PDB entry 3UJP | X-ray diffraction, 2.70 A resolution | chains A and B of the 3 polymer chains in the assembly

# Chain A (and B)
Name: Mn transporter subunit
Source organism: Synechocystis sp. PCC 6803
Notes: chain B of this document is another copy of the same molecule, construct and numbering; everything in this record applies to it too
UniProtKB: Q79EF9 (Q79EF9_SYNY3); residues 24-330 here = UniProt positions 24-330
Amino-acid sequence (307 residues; row label = number of the first residue in the row):
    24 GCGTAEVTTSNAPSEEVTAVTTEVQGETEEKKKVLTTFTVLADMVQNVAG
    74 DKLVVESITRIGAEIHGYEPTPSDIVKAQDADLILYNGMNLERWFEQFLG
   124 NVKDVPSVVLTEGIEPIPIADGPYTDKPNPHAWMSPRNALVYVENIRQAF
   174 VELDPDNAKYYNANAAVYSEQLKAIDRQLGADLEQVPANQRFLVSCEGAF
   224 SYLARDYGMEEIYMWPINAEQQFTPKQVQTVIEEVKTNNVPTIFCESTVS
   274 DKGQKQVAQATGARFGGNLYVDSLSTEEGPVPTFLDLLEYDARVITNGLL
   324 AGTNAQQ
Not modelled in the structure: 24-50, 325-330 (chain B: 24-52, 143-147, 325-330)
Disulfides: Cys219-Cys268
Bound ions: Zn2+ site 1 near Asp74 (its only coordinating residue here); Mn2+: His89, His154, Glu220, Asp295; Zn2+ site 2 near Glu92 (its only coordinating residue here); Zn2+ site 3 near Asp105 (its only coordinating residue here); Zn2+ site 4 near Glu119 (its only coordinating residue here); Zn2+ site 5 near Glu207 (its only coordinating residue here)

# How chain A and chain B interact
Residue-residue contacts (28):
  Gly73(A) with Glu138(B)
  Asp74(A) with Glu138(B), hydrogen bond (backbone-side chain)
  Lys182(A) with Pro141(B); Asp149(B)
  Tyr183(A) with Pro141(B)
  Asn185(A) with Asp149(B)
  Ala186(A) with Pro139(B); Pro141(B), hydrophobic; Pro151(B)
  Asn187(A) with Glu138(B); Pro139(B)
  Val190(A) with Met112(B), hydrophobic; Pro139(B), hydrophobic; Pro151(B), hydrophobic
  Glu193(A) with Gly111(B); Met112(B), hydrogen bond (side chain-backbone); Asn113(B), hydrogen bond (side chain-backbone)
  Gln194(A) with Thr134(B); Glu135(B)
  Ala197(A) with Tyr109(B)
  Arg200(A) with Leu122(B); Val128(B), hydrogen bond (side chain-backbone); Ser130(B)
  Ala204(A) with Asp127(B)
  Glu207(A) with Asp127(B)
  Leu308(A) with Glu135(B)
  Glu312(A) with Glu175(B)
  Arg316(A) with Glu175(B), salt bridge
Also at the interface, not in a pair above, chain A (21 interface residues in all): Lys75, Ala189, Gln201, Asp309
Also at the interface, not in a pair above, chain B (21 interface residues in all): Val125, Val132, Gly136, Ile137, Gln171

# Summary
Chain A and chain B each contribute 21 residues to their interface; the contacts include 4 hydrogen bonds and
1 salt bridge. Polar pairs include Arg316(A)-Glu175(B), Asp74(A)-Glu138(B) and Glu193(A)-Met112(B). His89(A),
His154(A), Glu220(A) and Asp295(A) coordinate Mn2+.
Chain A and chain B are both Mn transporter subunit (Synechocystis sp. PCC 6803); the structure, Structure of
MntC protein at 2.7A, was determined by X-ray diffraction together with 4IRM from the same study.
